8AB8 - chains F and D of the 20 polymer chains in the assembly; structure by electron microscopy, 2.60 A resolution.

[Chain F]
Protein: YALI0F24673p
From: Yarrowia lipolytica
UniProt: Q6C0H4 (Q6C0H4_YARLI); residues 11-147 here correspond to UniProt positions 1-137 (UniProt number = residue number - 10)
Chain sequence (137 residues; each row starts with the number of its first residue):
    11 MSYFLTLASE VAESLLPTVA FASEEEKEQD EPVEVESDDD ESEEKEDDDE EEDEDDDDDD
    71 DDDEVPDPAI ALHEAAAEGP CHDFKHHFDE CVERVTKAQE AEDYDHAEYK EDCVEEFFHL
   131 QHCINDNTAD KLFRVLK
Disordered / not traced: 11-75, 147
Cystine bridges: Cys-91/Cys-133, Cys-101/Cys-123

[Chain D]
Protein: YALI0A17468p
From: Yarrowia lipolytica
UniProt: Q6CGP7 (Q6CGP7_YARLI); residues 1-330 here = UniProt positions 1-330
Chain sequence (330 residues; row label = number of the first residue in the row):
     1 MRRRRIGVWP ENRRVSRLWV SLSPRSCVTC PVPTNQNPPI NNHHTPILTQ MFKAIPLRQA
    61 LLGISSAVCA GATTTYYYTT KAEAMTAAEH GLHPAEYPWP QNGMLSTFDH ASLRRGYQVY
   121 KEVCAACHSL DRIAWRNLVG VTHTTDEAKA FAEELEYDDE PDDEGNPRKR PGKLADYIPG
   181 PYPNEQAARA ANQGALPPDL SLIAKARHGG ADYIFALLTG YPDEPPAGVV LAPGMNYNPY
   241 FPGGGIGMAR TLFDGVVEYE DGTPATTSQM AKDVAAFLTW AAEPEHDERK KLGLKAIIVI
   301 SAMLGLSVYI KKFKWSPIKN RKFIYNPPKN
Disordered / not traced: 1-84, 329-330
Metal / ion sites: heme c Fe: His-128, Met-248
Residues lining bound ligands:
  - heme c (HEC): Val-119, Val-123, Cys-124, Cys-127, His-128, Asn-192, Ala-195, Leu-196, Pro-197, Pro-198, Leu-200, Ile-203, Arg-207, Tyr-213, Ile-214, Leu-217, Leu-218, Phe-241, Ile-246, Gly-247, Met-248, Thr-251, Leu-252, Val-274, Leu-278
  - phosphatidylethanolamine (PTY): Leu-292, Lys-295, Ala-296, Val-299, Ile-300, Met-303

[How chain F and chain D interact]
Pairs across the interface (42):
  Pro-76(F) with Thr-266(D)
  Asp-77(F) with Asp-254(D); Thr-266(D); Thr-267(D); Ser-268(D), hydrogen bond (side chain-backbone)
  Pro-78(F) with Thr-266(D)
  Ala-79(F) with Ser-268(D)
  Val-105(F) with Ala-227(D); Gly-228(D)
  Glu-121(F) with Gly-228(D)
  Asp-122(F) with Ala-227(D); Gly-228(D)
  Cys-123(F) with Ala-227(D), hydrogen bond (backbone-backbone)
  Val-124(F) with Ala-88(D), hydrophobic; Val-229(D), hydrophobic; Tyr-237(D)
  Phe-127(F) with Pro-222(D), hydrophobic; Pro-226(D), hydrophobic; Pro-239(D), hydrophobic
  Phe-128(F) with Ala-87(D); Ala-88(D); Gly-91(D); Leu-92(D); Tyr-237(D); Pro-239(D)
  Gln-131(F) with Leu-92(D)
  His-132(F) with His-93(D)
  Asn-135(F) with Ala-95(D); Tyr-240(D), hydrogen bond
  Ala-139(F) with Ala-95(D), hydrophobic; Tyr-97(D), hydrophobic
  Asp-140(F) with Pro-98(D)
  Leu-142(F) with Phe-215(D), hydrophobic; Ser-268(D)
  Phe-143(F) with Tyr-97(D), hydrophobic; Pro-98(D), hydrophobic; Trp-99(D), hydrophobic; Phe-215(D), hydrophobic; Lys-272(D)
  Leu-146(F) with Ser-268(D); Gln-269(D); Lys-272(D)
Also at the interface, not in a pair above, chain F (23 interface residues in all): Phe-98, Val-102, Thr-106, Gln-109
Also at the interface, not in a pair above, chain D (25 interface residues in all): Glu-96

[Overview]
23 residues of chain F face 25 of chain D across their interface, with 3 hydrogen bonds. Among the polar pairs
are Asp-77(F)/Ser-268(D), Asn-135(F)/Tyr-240(D) and Cys-123(F)/Ala-227(D). Bound to chain D: heme c and
phosphatidylethanolamine. His-128(D) and Met-248(D) coordinate a heme c Fe ion.
Chain F is YALI0F24673p and chain D is YALI0A17468p, both from Yarrowia lipolytica; the structure, Complex
III2, b-position, with decylubiquinone and ascorbate-reduced, was determined by electron microscopy together
with 8AB6, 8AB7, 8AB9, 8ABA, 8ABB, 8ABE and 11 further entries from the same study.
